6E2U - chain A; structure by X-ray diffraction, 2.05 A resolution.

[Chain A]
Molecule: Mevalonate diphosphate decarboxylase
Source organism: Enterococcus faecalis
Notes: EC 4.1.1.33
UniProtKB: Q9FD68 (Q9FD68_ENTFL); residues 1-331 here = UniProt positions 1-331
Amino-acid sequence (355 residues; row label = number of the first residue in the row; numbers below 1 keep their minus sign (Met-23 is residue -23)):
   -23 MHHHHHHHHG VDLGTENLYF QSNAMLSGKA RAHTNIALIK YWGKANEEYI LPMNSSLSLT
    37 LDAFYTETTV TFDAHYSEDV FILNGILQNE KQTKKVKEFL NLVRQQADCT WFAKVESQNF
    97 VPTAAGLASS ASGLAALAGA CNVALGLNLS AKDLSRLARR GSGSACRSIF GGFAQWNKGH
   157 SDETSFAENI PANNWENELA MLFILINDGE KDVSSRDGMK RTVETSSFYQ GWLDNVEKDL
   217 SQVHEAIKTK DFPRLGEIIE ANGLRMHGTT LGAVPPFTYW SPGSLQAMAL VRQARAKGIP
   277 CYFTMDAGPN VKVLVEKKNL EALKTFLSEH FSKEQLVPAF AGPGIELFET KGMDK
Unresolved in the structure: -23 to -1, 327-331
Differences from the reference sequence: expression tag (-23 to 0)
Bound ions: Mg2+: Ser106 (together with AMP-PCP, DP6)
Small-molecule neighbours:
  - AMP-PCP (ACP; phosphomethylphosphonic acid adenylate ester): Thr42, Thr44, Phe57, Leu59, Lys67, Gln68, Thr69, Lys70, Lys71, Val72, Ser93, Asn95, Leu103, Ala104, Ser105, Ser106, Gly109, Leu110, Ser190, Ser191, Ala283
  - DP6 ((3R)-3-hydroxy-5-{[(R)-hydroxy(phosphonooxy)phosphoryl]oxy}-3-methylpentanoic acid): Ala13, Lys16, Tyr17, Trp18, Lys20, Ile26, Lys71, Ser106, Gly137, Ser138, Gly139, Ser140, Arg143, Ser191, Arg192, Met195, Met242, Asp282, Ala283
What the authors report for this chain:
  - Mg2+ coordination: Ser106
  - catalytic residues: Lys187
  - mutagenesis - K187A: decreased catalytic activity
  - mutagenesis - K187A (182 +/- 36 uM): unchanged binding to ATPgammaS
  - catalytic residues: Asp282 (proposed by the authors, not directly observed)
  - mutagenesis - K187A (58.2 +/- 13.2 uM): decreased binding to in the presence of MVAPP

[Summary]
Chain A binds compound DP6 and AMP-PCP. From the paper: catalytic residues Lys187 and Asp282; K187A reduces
catalytic activity.
Chain A is Mevalonate diphosphate decarboxylase (Enterococcus faecalis); the structure, MDDEF in complex with
MVAPP, AMPPCP and Magnesium, was determined by X-ray diffraction (same publication as 6E2S, 6E2T, 6E2V, 6E2W
and 6E2Y).
